PDB entry 5UIE | electron microscopy, 5.70 A resolution (low resolution: residue-level contacts below are approximate; hydrogen-bond / salt-bridge calls are withheld) | chains H and I of the 19 polymer chains in the assembly

Chain H (and I):
Protein: Vacuolar protein sorting-associated protein VTA1
Source organism: Saccharomyces cerevisiae
Notes: chain I of this document is another copy of the same molecule, construct and numbering; everything in this record applies to it too
UniProt: Q06263 (VTA1_YEAST); residues 1-330 here = UniProt positions 1-330
Sequence (330 residues; each row starts with the number of its first residue):
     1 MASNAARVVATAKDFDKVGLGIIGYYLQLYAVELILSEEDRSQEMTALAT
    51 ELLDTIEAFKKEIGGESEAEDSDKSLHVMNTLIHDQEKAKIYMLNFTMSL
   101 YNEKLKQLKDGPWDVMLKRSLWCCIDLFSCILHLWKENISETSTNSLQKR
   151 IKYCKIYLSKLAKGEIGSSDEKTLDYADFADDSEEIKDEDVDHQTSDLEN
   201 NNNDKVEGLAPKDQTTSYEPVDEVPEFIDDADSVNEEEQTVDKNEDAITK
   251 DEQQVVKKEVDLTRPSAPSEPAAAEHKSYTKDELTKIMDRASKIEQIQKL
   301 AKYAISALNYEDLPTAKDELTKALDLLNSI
Unresolved in the structure: 1-288 (chain I: 1-279)
Swiss-Prot annotation at these positions:
  - region: Ser37 to Glu68 (Interaction with VSP60)
  - modified residue: Ser183 (Phosphoserine), Thr195 (Phosphothreonine), Ser233 (Phosphoserine)

How chain H and chain I interact:
Residue-residue contacts (36; chain H residue first):
  Arg290(H) - Glu311(I)
  Ile294(H) - Leu308(I)
  Ile297(H) - Leu308(I)
  Ile297(H) - Leu320(I)
  Gln298(H) - Ile305(I)
  Gln298(H) - Leu308(I)
  Gln298(H) - Asn309(I)
  Ala301(H) - Ile305(I)
  Lys302(H) - Ile305(I)
  Ile305(H) - Gln298(I)
  Ile305(H) - Ala301(I)
  Ile305(H) - Lys302(I)
  Leu308(H) - Ile294(I)
  Leu308(H) - Ile297(I)
  Leu308(H) - Gln298(I)
  Asn309(H) - Gln298(I)
  Glu311(H) - Arg290(I)
  Glu311(H) - Ile294(I)
  Leu313(H) - Arg290(I)
  Leu313(H) - Leu327(I)
  Leu313(H) - Ile330(I)
  Ala316(H) - Leu327(I)
  Lys317(H) - Leu324(I)
  Lys317(H) - Leu327(I)
  Lys317(H) - Asn328(I)
  Leu320(H) - Leu320(I)
  Leu320(H) - Leu327(I)
  Thr321(H) - Leu324(I)
  Leu324(H) - Lys317(I)
  Leu324(H) - Thr321(I)
  Leu327(H) - Leu313(I)
  Leu327(H) - Ala316(I)
  Leu327(H) - Lys317(I)
  Leu327(H) - Leu320(I)
  Asn328(H) - Lys317(I)
  Ile330(H) - Leu313(I)

In short:
Chain H and chain I each contribute 19 residues to their interface.
Chain H and chain I are both Vacuolar protein sorting-associated protein VTA1 (Saccharomyces cerevisiae); the
structure, Vps4-Vta1 complex, was determined by electron microscopy.
